Entry 8P5Z (X-ray diffraction, 1.56 A resolution); this record covers chains C and D of the 4 polymer chains in the assembly.

Chain C (and D):
Molecule: Streptavidin
From: Streptomyces avidinii
Notes: chain D of this document is another copy of the same molecule, construct and numbering; everything in this record applies to it too
Reference sequence: P22629 (SAV_STRAV); residues 14-159 here correspond to UniProt positions 38-183 (UniProt number = residue number + 24)
Chain sequence (159 residues; numbered 1 to 159; the number before each row is that of its first residue):
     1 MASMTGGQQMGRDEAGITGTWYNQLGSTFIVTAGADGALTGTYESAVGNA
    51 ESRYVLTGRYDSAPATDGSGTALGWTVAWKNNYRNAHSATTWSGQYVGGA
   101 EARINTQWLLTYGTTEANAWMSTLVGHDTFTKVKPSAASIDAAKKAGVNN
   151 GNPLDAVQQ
Disordered / not traced: 1-12, 135-159 (chain D: 1-11, 135-159)
Differences from the reference sequence: initiating methionine (1); expression tag (2-13); engineered mutation Tyr112 (Ser136 in P22629), Met121 (Lys145 in P22629)
UniProt features mapped onto this chain:
  - motif: Arg59 to Asp61 (Cell attachment site)
  - binding site (biotin): Tyr43, Tyr54, Trp92, Trp108, Trp120
Ligand contacts: X08 (5-[(3AS,4S,6AR)-2-oxidanylidene-1,3,3A,4,6,6A-hexahydrothieno[3,4-d]imidazol-4-yl]-N-[2-[(5-methylpyridin-2-yl)methylamino]ethyl]pentanamide): Asn23, Leu25, Ser27, Tyr43, Ser45, Val47, Gly48, Asn49, Ala50, Trp79, Ala86, Ser88, Thr90, Trp92, Trp108, Leu110, Tyr112, Met121, Asp128
What the authors report for this chain:
  - mutagenesis - S88Y: increased catalytic activity
  - mutagenesis - S88F: decreased catalytic activity

Chain C / chain D interface:
Pairs across the interface (85; chain C residue first):
  Val55(C) with Arg59(D)
  Thr57(C) with Thr57(D), hydrogen bond; Gly58(D); Arg59(D)
  Gly58(C) with Thr57(D)
  Arg59(C) with Val55(D); Thr57(D); Thr76(D); Ala78(D)
  Tyr60(C) with Ala78(D)
  Asp61(C) with Lys80(D); Asn85(D), hydrogen bond; His87(D), salt bridge
  Ser62(C) with Lys80(D)
  Ala63(C) with Lys80(D); Asn85(D), hydrogen bond (backbone-side chain); His87(D)
  Pro64(C) with His87(D)
  Ala65(C) with His87(D)
  Gly68(C) with Thr115(D)
  Ser69(C) with Gly113(D); Thr114(D)
  Gly70(C) with Gly113(D); Thr114(D), hydrogen bond (backbone-backbone)
  Ala72(C) with His87(D); Ser88(D); Ala89(D); Thr111(D)
  Leu73(C) with Ala89(D)
  Gly74(C) with Thr76(D); Thr91(D)
  Trp75(C) with Thr76(D), hydrogen bond (backbone-side chain)
  Thr76(C) with Arg59(D); Gly74(D); Trp75(D), hydrogen bond (side chain-backbone)
  Ala78(C) with Arg59(D); Tyr60(D)
  Asn85(C) with Asp61(D), hydrogen bond; Ala63(D), hydrogen bond (side chain-backbone)
  His87(C) with Asp61(D), salt bridge; Ala63(D); Pro64(D); Ala65(D)
  Ser88(C) with Ala72(D)
  Ala89(C) with Ala72(D); Ser93(D)
  Thr91(C) with Gly74(D); Thr91(D), hydrogen bond; Trp92(D); Ser93(D)
  Trp92(C) with Thr91(D)
  Ser93(C) with Ala89(D); Thr91(D); Leu109(D), hydrogen bond (side chain-backbone); Thr111(D), hydrogen bond
  Gly94(C) with Thr111(D)
  Gln95(C) with Tyr112(D); Gly113(D); Thr114(D), hydrogen bond (side chain-backbone); Ser122(D)
  Val97(C) with Glu116(D)
  Gln107(C) with Leu109(D); Thr123(D), hydrogen bond
  Trp108(C) with Leu109(D)
  Leu109(C) with Ser93(D), hydrogen bond (backbone-side chain); Gln107(D); Trp108(D); Leu109(D), hydrophobic
  Thr111(C) with Ala72(D); Ser93(D), hydrogen bond; Gly94(D); Gln95(D)
  Tyr112(C) with Gln95(D)
  Gly113(C) with Ser69(D), hydrogen bond (backbone-side chain); Gly70(D); Gln95(D)
  Thr114(C) with Gly68(D); Ser69(D); Gly70(D), hydrogen bond (backbone-backbone); Gln95(D), hydrogen bond (backbone-side chain)
  Thr115(C) with Asp67(D); Gly68(D); Ser69(D)
  Ser122(C) with Gln95(D)
  Thr123(C) with Gln107(D)
Other interface residues (no listed pair), chain C (44 interface residues in all): Asp36, Lys80, Leu110, Glu116, Ala119
Other interface residues (no listed pair), chain D (43 interface residues in all): Ser62, Leu73, Leu110, Ala119

Overview:
Chain C and chain D form an interface of 44 and 43 residues respectively, with 18 hydrogen bonds and 2 salt
bridges. Polar pairs include Asp61(C)-His87(D), Thr57(C)-Thr57(D) and Asp61(C)-Asn85(D). Chain C binds
compound X08. The paper reports that S88Y of chain C increases catalytic activity; S88F of chain C reduces
catalytic activity.
Chain C and chain D are both Streptavidin (Streptomyces avidinii); the structure, Artificial transfer
hydrogenase with a Mn-5 cofactor and Streptavidin S112Y-K121M mutant, was determined by X-ray diffraction
(same publication as 8P5Y).
